3BS0 - chain A; structure by X-ray diffraction, 2.60 A resolution.

# Chain A
Protein: TodX
From: Pseudomonas putida
Notes: fragment: sequence database residues 21-453
Reference sequence: Q51971 (Q51971_PSEPU); residues 1-433 here correspond to UniProt positions 21-453 (UniProt number = residue number + 20)
Chain sequence (439 residues; numbered 1 to 439; the number before each row is that of its first residue):
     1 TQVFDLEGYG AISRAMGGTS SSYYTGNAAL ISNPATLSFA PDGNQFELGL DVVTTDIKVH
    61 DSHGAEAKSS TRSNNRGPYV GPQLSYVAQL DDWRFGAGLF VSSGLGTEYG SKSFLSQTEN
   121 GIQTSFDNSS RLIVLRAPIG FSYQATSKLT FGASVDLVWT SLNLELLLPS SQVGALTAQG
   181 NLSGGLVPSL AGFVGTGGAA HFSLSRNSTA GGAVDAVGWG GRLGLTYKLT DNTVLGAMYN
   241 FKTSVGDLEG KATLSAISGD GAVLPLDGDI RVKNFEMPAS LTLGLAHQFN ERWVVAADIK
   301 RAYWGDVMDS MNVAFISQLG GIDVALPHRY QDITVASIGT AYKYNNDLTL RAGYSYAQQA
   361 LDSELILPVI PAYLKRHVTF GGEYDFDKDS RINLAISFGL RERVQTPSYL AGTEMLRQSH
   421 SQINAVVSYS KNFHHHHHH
Not modelled in the structure: 1-4, 72-76, 310, 359-364, 407-412, 437-439
Sequence notes: variant Ala67 (Pro87 in Q51971), Gly77 (Ala97 in Q51971); expression tag (434-439)
Reported in the primary citation:
  - binding site for (hydroxyethyloxy)tri(ethyloxy)octane: Leu162, Leu164, Leu166, Leu168, Gln172, Val173, Thr177, Val187, Ala191, Val194, Phe202, Ile270, Val272, Phe275, Val313, Val324, Leu326, Leu367, Ile370
  - contacts within the chain: Asn181-Gly321

# Overview
The paper reports a binding site for (hydroxyethyloxy)tri(ethyloxy)octane at Leu162, Leu164 and Leu166 among
others; contacts within the chain involving Asn181 and Gly321.
Chain A is TodX (Pseudomonas putida); the structure, Crystal structure of the P. putida toluene transporter
TodX, was determined by X-ray diffraction, deposited together with 3BRY and 3BRZ.
